PDB entry 7DB8 | X-ray diffraction, 2.30 A resolution | chains A and B

Chain A:
Protein: Phenylalanine--tRNA ligase alpha subunit
Organism: Mycobacterium tuberculosis (strain ATCC 25618 / H37Rv)
Notes: EC 6.1.1.20
UniProt: P9WFU3 (SYFA_MYCTU); residue numbers follow UniProt; this construct covers 1-341
Amino-acid sequence (341 residues; row label = number of the first residue in the row):
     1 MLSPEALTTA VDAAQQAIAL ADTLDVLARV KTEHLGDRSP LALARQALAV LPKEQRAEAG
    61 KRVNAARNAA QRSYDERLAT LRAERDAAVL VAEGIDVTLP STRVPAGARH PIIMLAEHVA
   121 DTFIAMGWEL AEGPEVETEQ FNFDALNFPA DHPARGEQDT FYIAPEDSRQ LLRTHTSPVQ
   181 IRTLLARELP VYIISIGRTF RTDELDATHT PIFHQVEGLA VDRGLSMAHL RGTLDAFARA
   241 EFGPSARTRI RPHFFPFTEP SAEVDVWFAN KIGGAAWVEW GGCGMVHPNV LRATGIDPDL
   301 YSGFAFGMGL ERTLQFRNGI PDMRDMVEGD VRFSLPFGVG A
Disordered / not traced: 1-74
UniProt features mapped onto this chain:
  - binding site (Mg(2+)): Glu259
Residues lining bound ligands: PF-3845 (H2R; N-pyridin-3-yl-4-[[3-[5-(trifluoromethyl)pyridin-2-yl]oxyphenyl]methyl]piperidine-1-carboxamide): Leu146, Ser177, Gln180, Ile181, Arg201, Phe213, Gln215, Glu217, Gly218, Leu219, Phe255, Phe257, Gly281, Gly282, Cys283, Val286, Val290, Ala305, Phe306, Gly307, Met308, Gly309, Arg312
From the paper describing this entry:
  - binding site for PF-3845: Phe213, Glu217, Gly218, Phe255, Phe257, Phe306, Gly309, Glu311, Arg312
  - binding site for sulfate ion: Arg201, Arg312
  - conformationally variable residues (side-chain flip): Arg312
  - specificity-determining residues: Val286 (proposed by the authors, not directly observed)

Chain B:
Protein: Phenylalanine--tRNA ligase beta subunit
Organism: Mycobacterium tuberculosis (strain ATCC 25618 / H37Rv)
Notes: EC 6.1.1.20
UniProt: P9WFU1 (SYFB_MYCTU); residues 1-831 here = UniProt positions 1-831
Amino-acid sequence (845 residues; row label = number of the first residue in the row):
     1 MRLPYSWLRE VVAVGASGWD VTPGELEQTL LRIGHEVEEV IPLGPVDGPV TVGRVADIEE
    61 LTGYKKPIRA CAVDIGDRQY REIICGATNF AVGDLVVVAL PGATLPGGFT ISARKAYGRN
   121 SDGMICSAAE LNLGADHSGI LVLPPGAAEP GADGAGVLGL DDVVFHLAIT PDRGYCMSVR
   181 GLARELACAY DLDFVDPASN SRVPPLPIEG PAWPLTVQPE TGVRRFALRP VIGIDPAAVS
   241 PWWLQRRLLL CGIRATCPAV DVTNYVMLEL GHPMHAHDRN RISGTLGVRF ARSGETAVTL
   301 DGIERKLDTA DVLIVDDAAT AAIGGVMGAA STEVRADSTD VLLEAAIWDP AAVSRTQRRL
   361 HLPSEAARRY ERTVDPAISV AALDRCARLL ADIAGGEVSP TLTDWRGDPP CDDWSPPPIR
   421 MGVDVPDRIA GVAYPQGTTA RRLAQIGAVV THDGDTLTVT PPSWRPDLRQ PADLVEEVLR
   481 LEGLEVIPSV LPPAPAGRGL TAGQQRRRTI GRSLALSGYV EILPTPFLPA GVFDLWGLEA
   541 DDSRRMTTRV LNPLEADRPQ LATTLLPALL EALVRNVSRG LVDVALFAIA QVVQPTEQTR
   601 GVGLIPVDRR PTDDEIAMLD ASLPRQPQHV AAVLAGLREP RGPWGPGRPV EAADAFEAVR
   661 IIARASRVDV TLRPAQYLPW HPGRCAQVFV GESSVGHAGQ LHPAVIERSG LPKGTCAVEL
   721 NLDAIPCSAP LPAPRVSPYP AVFQDVSLVV AADIPAQAVA DAVRAGAGDL LEDIALFDVF
   781 TGPQIGEHRK SLTFALRFRA PDRTLTEDDA SAARDAAVQS AAERVGAVLR GWKLAAALEH
   841 HHHHH
Disordered / not traced: 836-845
Sequence notes: expression tag (832-845)
UniProt features mapped onto this chain:
  - binding site (Mg(2+)): Asp467, Asp473, Glu476, Glu477

How chain A and chain B interact:
Residue-residue contacts (182; chain A residue first):
  Pro100(A) with Pro643(B); Trp644(B)
  Thr102(A) with Trp644(B)
  Arg103(A) with Glu639(B), salt bridge; Pro640(B); Trp644(B)
  Pro105(A) with Gly518(B); Pro640(B)
  Ala106(A) with Ala515(B); Gly518(B)
  Gly107(A) with Ala515(B), hydrogen bond (backbone-backbone); Gly518(B); Tyr519(B)
  Ala108(A) with Ala515(B); Tyr519(B), hydrogen bond (backbone-backbone); Val520(B); Glu521(B), hydrogen bond (backbone-backbone)
  Arg109(A) with Arg508(B); Gly511(B); Arg512(B); Ala515(B); Glu521(B)
  His110(A) with Glu521(B), hydrogen bond (backbone-side chain); Leu523(B)
  Ile113(A) with Glu521(B)
  Glu117(A) with Arg508(B), salt bridge; Arg512(B), salt bridge
  Ala120(A) with Arg508(B)
  Asp121(A) with Arg508(B), salt bridge
  Ile124(A) with Gly499(B)
  Met126(A) with Ala494(B)
  Gly127(A) with Pro495(B); Gly497(B)
  Trp128(A) with Ala494(B)
  Glu129(A) with Gly497(B); Arg498(B), salt bridge
  Leu130(A) with Gln504(B), hydrogen bond (backbone-side chain)
  Glu132(A) with Gln504(B); Arg507(B), salt bridge
  Pro134(A) with Gln591(B); Gln626(B)
  Glu135(A) with Gln591(B), hydrogen bond (backbone-side chain); Gln626(B), hydrogen bond (backbone-side chain)
  Val136(A) with Leu561(B), hydrophobic; Val593(B), hydrophobic; Leu623(B); Pro624(B); Gln626(B), hydrogen bond (backbone-side chain)
  Glu137(A) with Leu623(B)
  Thr138(A) with Leu619(B); Leu623(B)
  Gln140(A) with Leu604(B); Ile605(B), hydrogen bond (side chain-backbone); Val607(B); Leu619(B)
  Phe141(A) with Leu619(B), hydrophobic
  Asp144(A) with Leu604(B); Val607(B)
  Asp151(A) with Ala351(B); Ser354(B); Arg355(B), salt bridge
  Pro153(A) with Arg358(B)
  Glu157(A) with Leu551(B); Asn552(B), hydrogen bond (backbone-side chain)
  Thr160(A) with Asn552(B), hydrogen bond (backbone-side chain)
  Phe161(A) with Val550(B), hydrophobic; Asn552(B); Leu554(B), hydrophobic
  Tyr162(A) with Val550(B); Leu551(B), hydrogen bond (backbone-backbone); Asn552(B), hydrogen bond (backbone-side chain)
  Ile163(A) with Thr548(B); Arg549(B); Val550(B), hydrophobic; Thr599(B)
  Ala164(A) with Arg549(B), hydrogen bond (backbone-backbone); Leu551(B), hydrophobic; Thr599(B), hydrogen bond (backbone-side chain)
  Pro165(A) with Thr599(B)
  Glu166(A) with Leu551(B)
  Ser168(A) with Thr599(B); Gly601(B), hydrogen bond (backbone-backbone)
  Arg169(A) with Val602(B), hydrogen bond (side chain-backbone); Gly603(B); Leu604(B)
  Gln170(A) with Arg600(B); Ser622(B), hydrogen bond (side chain-backbone); Leu623(B); Pro624(B)
  Leu172(A) with Phe527(B), hydrophobic; Leu561(B), hydrophobic
  Arg182(A) with Asp620(B), salt bridge; Leu623(B)
  Leu185(A) with Arg610(B), hydrogen bond (backbone-side chain); Ile616(B), hydrophobic
  Arg187(A) with Arg498(B)
  Tyr192(A) with Pro493(B); Ala494(B), hydrophobic; Pro495(B)
  Arg198(A) with Pro524(B), hydrogen bond (side chain-backbone); Gln591(B)
  Phe200(A) with Pro526(B), hydrophobic
  Thr202(A) with Leu554(B)
  Asp203(A) with Leu554(B)
  Glu204(A) with Leu554(B)
  Pro211(A) with Leu554(B), hydrophobic
  Ile212(A) with Thr525(B); Pro526(B)
  His214(A) with Leu523(B)
  Ser226(A) with Arg428(B); Ile429(B); Gly431(B)
  Met227(A) with Ile429(B), hydrogen bond (backbone-backbone); Ile487(B)
  Ala228(A) with Ala430(B); Ile487(B); Pro488(B); Ser489(B); Val490(B), hydrogen bond (backbone-backbone)
  His229(A) with Val490(B); Pro492(B)
  Arg231(A) with Leu484(B), hydrogen bond (side chain-backbone); Glu485(B); Ile487(B), hydrogen bond (side chain-backbone); Pro488(B); Ser489(B), hydrogen bond (backbone-side chain)
  Gly232(A) with Ser489(B), hydrogen bond (backbone-side chain); Val490(B); Leu491(B)
  Thr233(A) with Pro492(B)
  Asp235(A) with Ser489(B), hydrogen bond
  Ile250(A) with Leu484(B)
  Arg251(A) with Leu484(B)
  Pro252(A) with Arg32(B); Ile33(B); Gly34(B); Arg480(B); Leu484(B)
  His253(A) with Thr170(B); Glu476(B)
  Phe254(A) with Thr170(B); Pro171(B), hydrophobic; Asp172(B)
  Glu259(A) with Ala472(B); Asp473(B); Glu476(B)
  Pro260(A) with Glu476(B)
  Ser261(A) with Glu476(B), hydrogen bond (backbone-side chain)
  Ala262(A) with Leu484(B), hydrophobic
  Met285(A) with Ile429(B), hydrophobic
  His287(A) with Gln470(B)
  Pro288(A) with Gln470(B); Ala472(B), hydrophobic
  Asn289(A) with Gln470(B), hydrogen bond
  Arg292(A) with Gln470(B), hydrogen bond; Arg609(B); Arg610(B)
  Ala293(A) with Val607(B); Arg609(B); Arg610(B); Pro611(B)
  Thr294(A) with Arg610(B)
  Gly295(A) with Arg610(B)
  Met326(A) with Leu523(B)
  Glu328(A) with Arg575(B), hydrogen bond (backbone-side chain); Arg579(B), salt bridge
  Gly329(A) with Ile522(B); Asn576(B), hydrogen bond (backbone-side chain)
  Asp330(A) with Asn576(B); Arg579(B), salt bridge; Leu581(B)
  Val331(A) with Asn576(B), hydrogen bond (backbone-side chain); Leu586(B), hydrophobic
  Arg332(A) with Arg579(B); Leu581(B)
  Ser334(A) with Val520(B); Glu521(B)
  Leu335(A) with Val520(B), hydrophobic
  Val339(A) with Ala515(B); Leu516(B), hydrophobic
  Ala341(A) with Arg512(B); Leu516(B), hydrophobic
Interface residues without a listed pair, chain A (102 interface residues in all): Leu99, Ser101, Val104, Ile112, Ala131, Gly133, Ala145, Leu225, Ala236, Arg239, Phe304, Val327, Gly340
Interface residues without a listed pair, chain B (97 interface residues in all): Leu31, Val475, Leu479, Leu500, Ser517, Pro553, Ala572, Val584, Phe587, Ala590, Asp608

Overview:
Chain A and chain B form an interface of 102 and 97 residues respectively, with 33 hydrogen bonds and 10 salt
bridges. Polar pairs include Arg103(A)-Glu639(B), Glu117(A)-Arg508(B) and Glu117(A)-Arg512(B). The paper
reports a binding site for PF-3845 at Phe213(A), Glu217(A) and Gly218(A) among others; a binding site for
sulfate ion at Arg201(A) and Arg312(A).
Here chain A is Phenylalanine--tRNA ligase alpha subunit and chain B is Phenylalanine--tRNA ligase beta
subunit, both from Mycobacterium tuberculosis (strain ATCC 25618 / H37Rv). Entry 7DB8 (Crystal structure of
Mycobacterium tuberculosis phenylalanyl-tRNA synthetase in complex with compound PF-3845) was determined by
X-ray diffraction, deposited together with 7DAW.
